PDB entry 7E5R | electron microscopy, 3.60 A resolution | chains R and W of the 21 polymer chains in the assembly

# Chain R
Molecule: FC05 light chain
Organism: Homo sapiens
Amino-acid sequence (109 residues; each row starts with the number of its first residue):
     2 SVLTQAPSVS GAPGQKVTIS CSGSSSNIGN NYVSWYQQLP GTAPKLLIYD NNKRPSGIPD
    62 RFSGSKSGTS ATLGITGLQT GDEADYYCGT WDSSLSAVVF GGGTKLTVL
Cystine bridges: Cys22-Cys89

# Chain W
Molecule: FC05 heavy chain
Organism: Homo sapiens
Amino-acid sequence (120 residues; row label = number of the first residue in the row):
     1 EVQLLEQSGA EVKKPGASVR VSCKVSGYTL PEVAMHWVRQ APGKGLEWMG GFDPEDGETM
    61 YAQKFQGRVT MTEDTSTDTA YMELSSLRSE DTAVYYCATT TPFSSSYWFD PWGQGTLVTV
Cystine bridges: Cys23-Cys97

# Interface between chain R and chain W
Residue-residue contacts (21):
  Ser35(R) - Tyr107(W)
  Tyr37(R) - Tyr107(W)
  Tyr37(R) - Phe109(W)  hydrophobic
  Ala44(R) - Trp112(W)
  Ala44(R) - Gln114(W)
  Pro45(R) - Phe109(W)
  Pro45(R) - Trp112(W)
  Lys46(R) - Trp112(W)
  Leu47(R) - Trp108(W)  hydrophobic
  Leu47(R) - Asp110(W)
  Tyr50(R) - Trp108(W)  hydrophobic
  Asp51(R) - Trp108(W)
  Gly90(R) - Tyr107(W)
  Thr91(R) - Tyr107(W)  hydrogen bond (backbone-side chain)
  Trp92(R) - Tyr107(W)
  Ser97(R) - Gln63(W)
  Val99(R) - Trp48(W)  hydrophobic
  Val99(R) - Tyr107(W)
  Val100(R) - Tyr107(W)  hydrogen bond (backbone-side chain)
  Phe101(R) - Leu46(W)  hydrophobic
  Phe101(R) - Tyr107(W)
Other interface residues (no listed pair), chain R (18 interface residues in all): Thr43, Pro56, Tyr88
Other interface residues (no listed pair), chain W (12 interface residues in all): Lys44, Met60, Tyr96

# Overview
Chain R and chain W form an interface of 18 and 12 residues respectively; the contacts include 2 hydrogen
bonds. Polar pairs include Thr91(R)-Tyr107(W) and Val100(R)-Tyr107(W).
Here chain R is FC05 light chain and chain W is FC05 heavy chain, both from Homo sapiens. Entry 7E5R
(SARS-CoV-2 S trimer with three-antibody cocktail complex) was determined by electron microscopy (same
publication as 7E5S).
